Entry 8BX8 (electron microscopy, 30.30 A resolution (very low resolution: no residue pairs are listed; an interface is given only as per-side residue counts)); this record covers chains A and E of the 18 polymer chains in the assembly.

== Chain A ==
Name: Dynein heavy chain, outer arm protein
Organism: Tetrahymena thermophila
UniProtKB: Q22A67 (Q22A67_TETTS); residue numbers follow UniProt; this construct covers 1-4620
Chain sequence (4620 residues; row label = number of the first residue in the row):
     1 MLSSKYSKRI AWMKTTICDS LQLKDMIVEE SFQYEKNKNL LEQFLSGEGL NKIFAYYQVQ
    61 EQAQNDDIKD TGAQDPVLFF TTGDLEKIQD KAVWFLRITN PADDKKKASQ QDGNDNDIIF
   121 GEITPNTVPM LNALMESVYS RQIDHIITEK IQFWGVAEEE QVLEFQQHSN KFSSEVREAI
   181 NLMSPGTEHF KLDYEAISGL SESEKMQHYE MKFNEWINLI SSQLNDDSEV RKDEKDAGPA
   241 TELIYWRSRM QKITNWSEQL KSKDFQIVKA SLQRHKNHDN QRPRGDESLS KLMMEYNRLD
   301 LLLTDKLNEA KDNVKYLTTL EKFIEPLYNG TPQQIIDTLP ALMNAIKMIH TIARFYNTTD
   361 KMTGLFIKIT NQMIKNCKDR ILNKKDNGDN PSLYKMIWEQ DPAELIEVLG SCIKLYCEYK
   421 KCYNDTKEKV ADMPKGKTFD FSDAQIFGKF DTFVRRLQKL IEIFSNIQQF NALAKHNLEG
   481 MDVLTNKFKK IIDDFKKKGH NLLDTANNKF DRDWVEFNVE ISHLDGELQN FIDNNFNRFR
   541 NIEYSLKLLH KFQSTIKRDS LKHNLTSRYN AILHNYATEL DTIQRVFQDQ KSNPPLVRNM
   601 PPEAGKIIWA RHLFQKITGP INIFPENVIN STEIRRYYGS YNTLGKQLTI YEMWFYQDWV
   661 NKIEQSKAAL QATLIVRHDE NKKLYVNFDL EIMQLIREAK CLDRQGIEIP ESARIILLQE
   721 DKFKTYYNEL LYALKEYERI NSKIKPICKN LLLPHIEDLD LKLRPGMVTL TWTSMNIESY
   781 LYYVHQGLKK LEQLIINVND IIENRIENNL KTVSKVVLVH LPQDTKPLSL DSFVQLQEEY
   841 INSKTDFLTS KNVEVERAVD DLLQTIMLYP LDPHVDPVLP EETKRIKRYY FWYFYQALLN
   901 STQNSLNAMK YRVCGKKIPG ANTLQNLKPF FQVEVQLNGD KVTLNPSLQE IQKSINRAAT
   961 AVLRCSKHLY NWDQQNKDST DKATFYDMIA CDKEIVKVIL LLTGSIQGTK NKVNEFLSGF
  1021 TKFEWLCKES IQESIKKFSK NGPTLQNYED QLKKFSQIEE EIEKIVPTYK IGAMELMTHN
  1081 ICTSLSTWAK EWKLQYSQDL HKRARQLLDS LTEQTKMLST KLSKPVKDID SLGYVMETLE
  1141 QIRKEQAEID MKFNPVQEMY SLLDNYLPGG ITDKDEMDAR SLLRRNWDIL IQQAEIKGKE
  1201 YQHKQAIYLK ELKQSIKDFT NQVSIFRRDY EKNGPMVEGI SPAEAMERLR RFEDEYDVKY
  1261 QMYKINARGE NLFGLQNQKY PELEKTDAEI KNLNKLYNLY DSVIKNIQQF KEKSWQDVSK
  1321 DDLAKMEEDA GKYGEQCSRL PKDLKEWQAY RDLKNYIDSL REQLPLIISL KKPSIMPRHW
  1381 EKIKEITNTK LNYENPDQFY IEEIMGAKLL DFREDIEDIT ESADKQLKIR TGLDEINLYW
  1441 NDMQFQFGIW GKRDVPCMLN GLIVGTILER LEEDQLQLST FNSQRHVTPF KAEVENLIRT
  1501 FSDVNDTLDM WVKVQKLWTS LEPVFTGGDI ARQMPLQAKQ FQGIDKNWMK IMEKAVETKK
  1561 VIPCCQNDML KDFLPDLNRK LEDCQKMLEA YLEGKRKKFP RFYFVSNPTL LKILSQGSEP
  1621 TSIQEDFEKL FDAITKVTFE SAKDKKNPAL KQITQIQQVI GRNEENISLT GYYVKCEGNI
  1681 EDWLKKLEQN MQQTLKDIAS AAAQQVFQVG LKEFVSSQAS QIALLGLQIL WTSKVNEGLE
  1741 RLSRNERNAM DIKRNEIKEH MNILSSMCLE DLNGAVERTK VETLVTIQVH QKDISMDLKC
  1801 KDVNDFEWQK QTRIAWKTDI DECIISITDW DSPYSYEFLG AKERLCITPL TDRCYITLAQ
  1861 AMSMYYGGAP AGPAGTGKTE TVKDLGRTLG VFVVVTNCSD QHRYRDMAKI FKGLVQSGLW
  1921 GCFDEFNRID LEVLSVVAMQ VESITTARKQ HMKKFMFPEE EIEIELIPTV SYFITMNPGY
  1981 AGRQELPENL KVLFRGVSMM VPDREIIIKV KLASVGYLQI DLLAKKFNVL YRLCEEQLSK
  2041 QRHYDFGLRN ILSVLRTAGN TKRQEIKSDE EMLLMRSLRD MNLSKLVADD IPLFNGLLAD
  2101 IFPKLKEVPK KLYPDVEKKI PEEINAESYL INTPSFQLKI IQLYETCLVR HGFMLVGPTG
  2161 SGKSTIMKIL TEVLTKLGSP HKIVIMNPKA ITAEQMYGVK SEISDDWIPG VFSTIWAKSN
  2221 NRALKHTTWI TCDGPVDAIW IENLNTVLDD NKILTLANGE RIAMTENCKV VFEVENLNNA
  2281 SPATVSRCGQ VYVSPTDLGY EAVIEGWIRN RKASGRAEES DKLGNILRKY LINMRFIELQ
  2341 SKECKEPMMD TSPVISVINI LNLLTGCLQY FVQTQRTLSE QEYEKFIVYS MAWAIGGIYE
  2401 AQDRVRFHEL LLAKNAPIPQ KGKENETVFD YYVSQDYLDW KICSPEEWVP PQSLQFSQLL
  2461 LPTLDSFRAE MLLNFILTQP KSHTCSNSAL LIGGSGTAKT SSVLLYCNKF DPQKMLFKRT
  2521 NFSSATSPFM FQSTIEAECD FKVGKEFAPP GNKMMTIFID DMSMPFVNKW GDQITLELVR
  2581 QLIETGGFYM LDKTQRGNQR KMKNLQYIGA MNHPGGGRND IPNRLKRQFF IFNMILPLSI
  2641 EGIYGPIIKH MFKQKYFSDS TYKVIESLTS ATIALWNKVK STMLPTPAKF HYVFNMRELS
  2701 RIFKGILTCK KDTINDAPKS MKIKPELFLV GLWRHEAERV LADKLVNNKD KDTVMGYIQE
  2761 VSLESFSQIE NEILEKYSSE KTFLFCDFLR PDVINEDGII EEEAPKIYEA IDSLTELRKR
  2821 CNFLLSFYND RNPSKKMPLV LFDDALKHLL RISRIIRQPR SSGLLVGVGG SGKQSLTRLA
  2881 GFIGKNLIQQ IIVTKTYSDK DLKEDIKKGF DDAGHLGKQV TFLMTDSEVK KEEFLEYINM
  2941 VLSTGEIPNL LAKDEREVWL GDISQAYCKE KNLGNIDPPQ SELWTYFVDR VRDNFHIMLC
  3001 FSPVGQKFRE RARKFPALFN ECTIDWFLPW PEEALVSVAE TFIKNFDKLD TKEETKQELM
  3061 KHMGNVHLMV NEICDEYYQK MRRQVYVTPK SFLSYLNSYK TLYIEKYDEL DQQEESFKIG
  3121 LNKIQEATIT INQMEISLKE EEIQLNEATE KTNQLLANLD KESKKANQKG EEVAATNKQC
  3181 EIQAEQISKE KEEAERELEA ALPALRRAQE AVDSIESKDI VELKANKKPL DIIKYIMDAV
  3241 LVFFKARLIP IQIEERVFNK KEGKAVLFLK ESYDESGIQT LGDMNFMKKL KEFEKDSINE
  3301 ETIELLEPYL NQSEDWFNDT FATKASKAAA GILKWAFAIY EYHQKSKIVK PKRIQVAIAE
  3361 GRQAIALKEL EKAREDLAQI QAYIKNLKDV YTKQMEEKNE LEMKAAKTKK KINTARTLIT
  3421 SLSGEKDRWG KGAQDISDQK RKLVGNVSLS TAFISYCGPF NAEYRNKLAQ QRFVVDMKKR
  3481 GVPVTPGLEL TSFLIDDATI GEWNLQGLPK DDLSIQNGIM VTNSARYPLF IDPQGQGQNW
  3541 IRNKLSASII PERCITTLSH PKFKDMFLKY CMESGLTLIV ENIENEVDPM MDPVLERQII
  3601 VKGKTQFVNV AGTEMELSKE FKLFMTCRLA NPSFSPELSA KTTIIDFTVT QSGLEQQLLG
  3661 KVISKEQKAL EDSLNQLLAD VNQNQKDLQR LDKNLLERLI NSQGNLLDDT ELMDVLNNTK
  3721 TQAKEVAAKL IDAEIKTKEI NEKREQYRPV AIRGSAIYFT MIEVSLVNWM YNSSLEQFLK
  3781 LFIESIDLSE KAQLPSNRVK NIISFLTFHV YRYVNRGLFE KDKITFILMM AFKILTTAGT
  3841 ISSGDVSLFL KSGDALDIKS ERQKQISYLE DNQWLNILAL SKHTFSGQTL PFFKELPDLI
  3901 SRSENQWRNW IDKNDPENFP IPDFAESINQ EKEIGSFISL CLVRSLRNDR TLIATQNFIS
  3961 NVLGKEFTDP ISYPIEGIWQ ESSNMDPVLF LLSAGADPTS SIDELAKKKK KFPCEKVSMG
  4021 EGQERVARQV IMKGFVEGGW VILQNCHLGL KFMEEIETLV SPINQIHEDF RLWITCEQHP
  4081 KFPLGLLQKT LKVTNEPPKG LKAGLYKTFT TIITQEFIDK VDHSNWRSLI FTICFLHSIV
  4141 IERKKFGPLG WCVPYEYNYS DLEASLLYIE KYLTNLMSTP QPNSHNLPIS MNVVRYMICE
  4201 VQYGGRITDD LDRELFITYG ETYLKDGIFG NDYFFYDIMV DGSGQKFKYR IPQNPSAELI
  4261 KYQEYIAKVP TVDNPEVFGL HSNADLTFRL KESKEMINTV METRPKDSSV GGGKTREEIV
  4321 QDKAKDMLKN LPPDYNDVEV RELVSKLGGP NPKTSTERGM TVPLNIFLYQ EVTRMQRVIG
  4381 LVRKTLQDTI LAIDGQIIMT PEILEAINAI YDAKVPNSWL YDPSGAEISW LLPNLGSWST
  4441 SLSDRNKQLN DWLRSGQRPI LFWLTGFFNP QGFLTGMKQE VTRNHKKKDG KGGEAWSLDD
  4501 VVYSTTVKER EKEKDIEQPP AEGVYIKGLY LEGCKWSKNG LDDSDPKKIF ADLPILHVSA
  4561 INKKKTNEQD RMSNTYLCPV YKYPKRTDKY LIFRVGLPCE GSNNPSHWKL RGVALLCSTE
Unresolved in the structure: 1-4, 66-80, 183-192, 225-230, 289-305, 325, 352-357, 385-395, 439-441, 474-477, 541-543, 559-562, 626-631, 823-829, 914-929, 946-947, 975-982, 1236-1245, 1320-1322, 1369-1376, 1409, 1454-1457, 4181-4184, 4242-4244, 4490-4492, 4565-4571, 4620
Sequence notes: conflict Lys4488 (Gly in Q22A67)
Metal / ion sites: Mg2+: Ser2164 (together with ATP)
Ligand contacts:
  - ADP (adenosine-5'-diphosphate): Leu2459, Leu2460, Leu2461, Thr2463, Gly2494, Ser2495, Gly2496, Thr2497, Ala2498, Lys2499, Thr2500, Ser2501, Leu2505, Ile2643, Tyr2644, Met2696, Arg2697, Ser2700
  - ADP: Pro2838, Leu2839, Val2840, Phe2842, Ala2845, Gly2869, Gly2870, Ser2871, Gly2872, Lys2873, Gln2874, Ser2875, Trp3030, Lys3090, Leu3093
  - ATP: Tyr2129, Leu2130, Ile2131, Phe2136, Pro2158, Thr2159, Gly2160, Ser2161, Gly2162, Lys2163, Ser2164, Thr2165, Glu2273, Leu2298, Ala2302, Val2303, Gly2306, Ile2358, His2483, Thr2484, Glu2584, Arg2624, Arg2627

== Chain E ==
Name: Flagellar outer dynein arm intermediate protein, putative
Organism: Tetrahymena thermophila
UniProtKB: Q23FU1 (Q23FU1_TETTS); residues 1-670 here = UniProt positions 1-670
Chain sequence (670 residues; each row starts with the number of its first residue):
     1 MAEYFTYSKK RKEFNNPINF QDTETRYGGI QNQVVNINQY VQRNPNFIDL DNIAELSEHS
    61 VNTERVKTGD RGMSHKEGGW PGNVDPNEAQ ETGRFKKRIE KDTSFPQAVK DLKEGVEKCI
   121 YQNNQIDLLE EYFEGETSEH VVENLSSKTL MLFKDEKEIC KRSVSEISWH PEGPTKVAVS
   181 YAIMRFQQMP EKMPTQAYVW DLLNPNSPEI KLMSPSAVTN ISYNQKIPDQ IGGGCYNGLL
   241 AVWDGRKGEN PIMISPVENS HYEPVTHFHW LMSKTGSECV TTSTDGKVMW WDTRKFEAGP
   301 VEKLNIIEGL GENEEIIGGT ALEYNVEAGP SKFLIGTESG SILTANKKLK KPVEITTRYG
   361 LDQGRHLGPV YSINRSNQNP KYFLSVGDWS CKIWVEDLKT PIIRTKYHGS YLSDGCWSPT
   421 RSGAFFLVRR DGWMDVWDYY YRQNEIAFSH KVSDSPLTCI KINQTGGAYH NSGKLCAIGD
   481 QDGTVTILEL CDSLYTMQPK EKDIINEMFE REYRKEKNLE TIKKQQELAK RQVQKDMGSQ
   541 KEKWEKKKLE MIETAEASFH ENLAKNPVNE EEFNELDSPS EKRKKTNQNQ GREQEEQSRE
   601 EQEASGNFNQ QQQQQQEEEQ QQEGEQQHHQ NQEHQNGQGH ENGQEEGEEN GEEGNQQENE
   661 GQEENEQQQE
Unresolved in the structure: 1-11, 102-103, 569-670

== Chain A / chain E interface ==
At this resolution (30 A) residue pairs are not listed: 37 residues of chain A and 34 of chain E lie at the interface.

== Overview ==
Chain A and chain E form an interface of 37 and 34 residues respectively. Ligands of chain A: ADP and ATP.
Here chain A is Dynein heavy chain, outer arm protein and chain E is Flagellar outer dynein arm intermediate
protein, putative, both from Tetrahymena thermophila. Entry 8BX8 (In situ outer dynein arm from Chlamydomonas
reinhardtii in the post-power stroke state) was determined by electron microscopy (same publication as 8BWY).
